Entry 4K60 (X-ray diffraction, 1.50 A resolution); this record covers chain A.

# Chain A
Name: Chymase
Organism: Homo sapiens
Notes: EC 3.4.21.39
UniProt: P23946 (CMA1_HUMAN); the construct lacks a stretch of the UniProt sequence and is renumbered around it, so the offset changes along the chain: 16-36 = UniProt 22-42; 37-61 = UniProt 46-70; 63-75 = UniProt 71-83; 77-79 = UniProt 84-86; 7 more segments
Sequence (226 residues; row label = number of the first residue in the row; note: 11 numbers in that range are skipped by the numbering (no residue carries them; nothing is unmodelled there); a row labelled like 36A-36C holds insertion residues (36A, then the next letters in order)):
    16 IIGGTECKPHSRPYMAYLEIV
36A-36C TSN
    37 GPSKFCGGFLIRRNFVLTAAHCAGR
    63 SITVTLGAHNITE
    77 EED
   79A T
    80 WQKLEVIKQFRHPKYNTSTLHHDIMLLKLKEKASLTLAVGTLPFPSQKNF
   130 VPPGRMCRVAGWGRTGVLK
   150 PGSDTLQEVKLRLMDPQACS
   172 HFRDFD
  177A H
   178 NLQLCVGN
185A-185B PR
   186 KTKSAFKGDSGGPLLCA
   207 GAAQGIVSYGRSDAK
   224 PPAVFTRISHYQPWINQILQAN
Disordered / not traced: 36B, 124-129
Sequence notes: conflict Lys-127 (Phe135 in P23946), Ala-208 (Val212 in P23946), Gln-235 (Arg237 in P23946)
Disulfide bonds: Cys-42/Cys-58, Cys-136/Cys-201, Cys-168/Cys-182
Covalently attached groups: N-acetylglucosamine (NAG) linked to Asn-72
Metal / ion sites: Zn2+: His-25, Glu-78
Small-molecule neighbours: 6-bromo-1,3-dihydro-2H-indol-2-one (1P8): Ser-189, Ala-190, Phe-191, Lys-192, Ser-195, Val-213, Ser-214, Tyr-215, Gly-216, Arg-217, Ser-218, Ala-226, Phe-228

# Overview
Ligands of chain A: 6-bromo-1,3-dihydro-2H-indol-2-one. N-acetylglucosamine is covalently linked to Asn-72.
The Zn2+ site is built by His-25 and Glu-78.
Chain A is Chymase (Homo sapiens); the structure, Crystal Structure of Human Chymase in Complex with Fragment
6-bromo-1,3-dihydro-2H-indol-2-one, was determined by X-ray diffraction (same publication as 4K2Y, 4K5Z and
4K69).
